6QUZ - chains A and B of the 3 polymer chains in the assembly; structure by X-ray diffraction, 3.21 A resolution.

== Chain A ==
Protein: ABC transporter, ATP-binding protein
Source organism: Thermotoga maritima (strain ATCC 43589 / MSB8 / DSM 3109 / JCM 10099)
Notes: fragment: ABC transporter
UniProt: Q9WYC3 (Q9WYC3_THEMA); residues 2-577 here = UniProt positions 2-577
Chain sequence (587 residues; numbered -9 to 577; the number before each row is that of its first residue; numbers below 1 keep their minus sign (Gly-9 is residue -9)):
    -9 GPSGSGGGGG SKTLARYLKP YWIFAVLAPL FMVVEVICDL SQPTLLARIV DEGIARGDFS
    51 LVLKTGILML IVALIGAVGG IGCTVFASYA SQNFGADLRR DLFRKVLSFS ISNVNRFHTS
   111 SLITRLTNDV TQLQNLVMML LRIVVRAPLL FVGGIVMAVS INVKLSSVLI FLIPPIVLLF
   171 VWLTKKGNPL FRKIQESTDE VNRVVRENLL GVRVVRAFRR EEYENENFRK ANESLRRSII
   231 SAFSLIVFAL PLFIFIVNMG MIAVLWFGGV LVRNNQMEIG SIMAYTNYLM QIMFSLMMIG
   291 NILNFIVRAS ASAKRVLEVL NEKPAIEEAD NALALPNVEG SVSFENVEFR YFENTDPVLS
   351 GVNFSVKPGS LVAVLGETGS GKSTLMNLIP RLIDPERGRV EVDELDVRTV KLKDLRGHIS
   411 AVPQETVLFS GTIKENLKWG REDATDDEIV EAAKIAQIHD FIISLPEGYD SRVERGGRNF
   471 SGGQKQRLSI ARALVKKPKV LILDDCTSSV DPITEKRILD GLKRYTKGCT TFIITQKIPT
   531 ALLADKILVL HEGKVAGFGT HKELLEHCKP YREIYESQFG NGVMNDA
Unresolved in the structure: -9 to 1, 570-577
Differences from the reference sequence: expression tag (-9 to 1)
Ion coordination: Mg2+: Ser373, Gln414 (together with ATP-gamma-S)
Ligand contacts:
  - ATP-gamma-S (AGS; phosphothiophosphoric acid-adenylate ester), molecule 1: Tyr341, Phe342, Val348, Glu367, Thr368, Gly369, Ser370, Gly371, Lys372, Ser373, Thr374, Gln414, Gln526
  - ATP-gamma-S (AGS), molecule 2: Phe451, Arg468, Asn469, Phe470, Ser471, Gly472, Gly473, Gln474, Ser499
What the authors report for this chain:
  - conformationally variable residues: Asp41
  - mutagenesis - D41A: decreased catalytic activity

== Chain B ==
Protein: Uncharacterized ABC transporter ATP-binding protein TM_0288
Source organism: Thermotoga maritima (strain ATCC 43589 / MSB8 / DSM 3109 / JCM 10099)
Notes: fragment: ABC transporter
UniProt: Q9WYC4 (Y288_THEMA); residues 1-598 here = UniProt positions 1-598
Chain sequence (599 residues; each row starts with the number of its first residue):
     1 MPEIRRRPHG PILEKPALKN PTATLRRLLG YLRPHTFTLI MVFVFVTVSS ILGVLSPYLI
    61 GKTIDVVFVP RRFDLLPRYM LILGTIYALT SLLFWLQGKI MLTLSQDVVF RLRKELFEKL
   121 QRVPVGFFDR TPHGDIISRV INDVDNINNV LGNSIIQFFS GIVTLAGAVI MMFRVNVILS
   181 LVTLSIVPLT VLITQIVSSQ TRKYFYENQR VLGQLNGIIE EDISGLTVIK LFTREEKEME
   241 KFDRVNESLR KVGTKAQIFS GVLPPLMNMV NNLGFALISG FGGWLALKDI ITVGTIATFI
   301 GYSRQFTRPL NELSNQFNMI QMALASAERI FEILDLEEEK DDPDAVELRE VRGEIEFKNV
   361 WFSYDKKKPV LKDITFHIKP GQKVALVGPT GSGKTTIVNL LMRFYDVDRG QILVDGIDIR
   421 KIKRSSLRSS IGIVLQDTIL FSTTVKENLK YGNPGATDEE IKEAAKLTHS DHFIKHLPEG
   481 YETVLTDNGE DLSQGQRQLL AITRAFLANP KILILDAATS NVDTKTEKSI QAAMWKLMEG
   541 KTSIIIAHRL NTIKNADLII VLRDGEIVEM GKHDELIQKR GFYYELFTSQ YGLVVEKEA
Unresolved in the structure: 1-21, 592-599
Differences from the reference sequence: engineered mutation Ala517 (Glu in Q9WYC4); expression tag (599)
Ion coordination: Mg2+: Thr395, Gln436 (together with ATP-gamma-S)
Ligand contacts:
  - ATP-gamma-S (AGS; phosphothiophosphoric acid-adenylate ester), molecule 1: Asp129, Tyr364, Val370, Pro389, Thr390, Gly391, Ser392, Gly393, Lys394, Thr395, Thr396, Tyr405, Gln436, His548
  - ATP-gamma-S (AGS), molecule 2: Glu490, Asp491, Leu492, Ser493, Gln494, Gly495, Gln496, Asn521
UniProt features mapped onto this chain:
  - binding site (ATP): Gly388 to Thr395
What the authors report for this chain:
  - catalytic residues: His548
  - conformationally variable residues: Asp65, His548
  - mutagenesis - E517A: abolished catalytic activity
  - mutagenesis - D65A: decreased catalytic activity

== Interface between chain A and chain B ==
Residue-residue contacts (270):
  Asp29(A) - Asn268(B)
  Gln32(A) - Asn272(B)  hydrogen bond
  Gln32(A) - Phe275(B)
  Gln32(A) - Arg304(B)
  Pro33(A) - Arg304(B)
  Leu36(A) - Phe275(B)  hydrophobic
  Leu36(A) - Ile300(B)  hydrophobic
  Leu36(A) - Arg304(B)
  Val40(A) - Ser279(B)
  Val40(A) - Ile296(B)  hydrophobic
  Ile44(A) - Ser279(B)
  Ile44(A) - Gly283(B)
  Ile44(A) - Ile296(B)  hydrophobic
  Ala45(A) - Val293(B)  hydrophobic
  Met59(A) - Asn272(B)
  Leu60(A) - Met269(B)
  Leu60(A) - Leu273(B)  hydrophobic
  Ala63(A) - Met269(B)
  Ala63(A) - Asn272(B)
  Leu64(A) - Met269(B)
  Ala67(A) - Pro265(B)
  Gly70(A) - Pro265(B)
  Ile71(A) - Val262(B)  hydrophobic
  Ile71(A) - Pro265(B)  hydrophobic
  Thr74(A) - Ile258(B)
  Thr74(A) - Gly261(B)
  Val75(A) - Ile258(B)  hydrophobic
  Ser78(A) - Thr254(B)
  Ser78(A) - Gln257(B)
  Ser78(A) - Ile258(B)
  Ser81(A) - Gln257(B)
  Gln82(A) - Leu249(B)
  Gln82(A) - Arg250(B)
  Gln82(A) - Gly253(B)
  Gln82(A) - Thr254(B)
  Asn83(A) - Arg250(B)
  Ala86(A) - Asn246(B)  hydrogen bond (backbone-side chain)
  Ala86(A) - Arg250(B)
  Arg89(A) - Phe242(B)
  Arg89(A) - Asn246(B)  hydrogen bond
  Arg89(A) - Leu249(B)
  Arg90(A) - Met239(B)
  Arg90(A) - Phe242(B)
  Arg90(A) - Asp243(B)  salt bridge
  Arg90(A) - Asn246(B)
  Phe93(A) - Ile219(B)  hydrophobic
  Phe93(A) - Asp222(B)
  Phe93(A) - Glu238(B)
  Phe93(A) - Met239(B)  hydrophobic
  Phe93(A) - Phe242(B)  hydrophobic
  Arg94(A) - Met239(B)
  Val96(A) - Ile223(B)  hydrophobic
  Val96(A) - Leu226(B)
  Leu97(A) - Leu226(B)  hydrophobic
  Leu97(A) - Ile229(B)  hydrophobic
  Leu97(A) - Lys230(B)
  Leu97(A) - Glu235(B)
  Leu97(A) - Met239(B)  hydrophobic
  Ser98(A) - Lys230(B)  hydrogen bond (backbone-side chain)
  Phe99(A) - Leu226(B)
  Val104(A) - Ile223(B)  hydrophobic
  Asn105(A) - Thr486(B)
  Thr109(A) - Ile223(B)
  Thr109(A) - Asp487(B)
  Ile113(A) - Asn216(B)
  Leu116(A) - Ile219(B)  hydrophobic
  Thr117(A) - Asn216(B)
  Asn118(A) - Ile141(B)
  Asn118(A) - Asn142(B)
  Met128(A) - Gln257(B)
  Val191(A) - Ile141(B)  hydrophobic
  Asn192(A) - Ile137(B)
  Asn192(A) - Ile141(B)
  Val194(A) - Phe117(B)  hydrophobic
  Val195(A) - Ile137(B)  hydrophobic
  Arg196(A) - Ser224(B)  hydrogen bond
  Arg196(A) - Asp487(B)  salt bridge
  Glu197(A) - Phe441(B)
  Glu197(A) - Ser442(B)  hydrogen bond (side chain-backbone)
  Glu197(A) - Asp487(B)
  Asn198(A) - Phe117(B)
  Asn198(A) - Gln121(B)
  Leu199(A) - Phe128(B)  hydrophobic
  Leu199(A) - His133(B)
  Leu199(A) - Ile136(B)  hydrophobic
  Leu199(A) - Ile137(B)  hydrophobic
  Leu200(A) - His133(B)
  Leu200(A) - Glu220(B)
  Leu200(A) - Ile439(B)
  Gly201(A) - Ile439(B)
  Val202(A) - Phe128(B)  hydrophobic
  Arg203(A) - Val125(B)
  Arg203(A) - Asp129(B)  salt bridge
  Arg203(A) - Asn399(B)
  Arg203(A) - Phe404(B)
  Arg203(A) - Tyr405(B)  hydrogen bond
  Val204(A) - Ile439(B)  hydrophobic
  Val204(A) - Phe441(B)  hydrophobic
  Val204(A) - Tyr451(B)
  Val204(A) - Arg504(B)
  Val205(A) - Gln121(B)
  Val205(A) - Tyr451(B)
  Arg206(A) - Leu120(B)  hydrogen bond (side chain-backbone)
  Arg206(A) - Gln121(B)  hydrogen bond (side chain-backbone)
  Arg206(A) - Val123(B)  hydrogen bond (side chain-backbone)
  Arg206(A) - Val125(B)
  Arg206(A) - Phe128(B)
  Arg206(A) - Glu339(B)  salt bridge
  Arg206(A) - Arg428(B)
  Ala207(A) - Arg428(B)
  Ala207(A) - Ile433(B)  hydrophobic
  Phe208(A) - Tyr451(B)  hydrophobic
  Phe208(A) - Gly452(B)
  Phe208(A) - Arg504(B)
  Phe208(A) - Ala508(B)  hydrophobic
  Arg209(A) - Ser425(B)
  Arg209(A) - Arg428(B)  hydrogen bond (side chain-backbone)
  Arg209(A) - Ser429(B)
  Arg209(A) - Gly452(B)  hydrogen bond (side chain-backbone)
  Arg210(A) - Lys450(B)
  Arg210(A) - Tyr451(B)
  Arg210(A) - Gly452(B)
  Arg210(A) - Pro454(B)
  Glu211(A) - Gln121(B)  hydrogen bond (backbone-side chain)
  Tyr213(A) - Glu447(B)
  Glu214(A) - Phe117(B)
  Glu214(A) - Gln121(B)
  Glu214(A) - Tyr451(B)
  Asn215(A) - Phe117(B)
  Asn215(A) - Glu118(B)
  Asn215(A) - Gln121(B)
  Phe218(A) - Arg113(B)
  Phe218(A) - Phe117(B)  hydrophobic
  Arg219(A) - Phe110(B)
  Arg219(A) - Lys114(B)
  Asn222(A) - Phe110(B)  hydrogen bond (side chain-backbone)
  Asn222(A) - Arg113(B)
  Asn222(A) - Lys114(B)
  Glu223(A) - Phe110(B)
  Leu225(A) - Arg113(B)
  Arg226(A) - Thr103(B)
  Arg226(A) - Asp107(B)  salt bridge
  Arg226(A) - Phe110(B)
  Ile229(A) - Gln106(B)
  Ile230(A) - Leu102(B)
  Ile230(A) - Gln106(B)
  Phe233(A) - Leu102(B)
  Ser234(A) - Lys99(B)
  Ser234(A) - Leu102(B)
  Val237(A) - Trp95(B)
  Val237(A) - Lys99(B)
  Phe238(A) - Trp95(B)
  Pro241(A) - Ser91(B)  hydrogen bond (backbone-side chain)
  Pro241(A) - Trp95(B)
  Phe245(A) - Tyr87(B)
  Phe245(A) - Ala88(B)  hydrophobic
  Phe245(A) - Ser91(B)
  Asn248(A) - Tyr87(B)
  Ile252(A) - Met80(B)  hydrophobic
  Ile252(A) - Gly84(B)
  Ile252(A) - Tyr87(B)  hydrophobic
  Leu255(A) - Phe68(B)
  Leu255(A) - Leu83(B)  hydrophobic
  Trp256(A) - Leu76(B)  hydrophobic
  Trp256(A) - Met80(B)  hydrophobic
  Gly259(A) - Phe68(B)
  Gly259(A) - Phe73(B)
  Val262(A) - Arg71(B)  hydrogen bond (backbone-side chain)
  Val262(A) - Phe73(B)  hydrophobic
  Arg263(A) - Phe73(B)
  Ile269(A) - Phe68(B)
  Ile269(A) - Arg71(B)
  Ile272(A) - Ile64(B)  hydrophobic
  Ile272(A) - Phe68(B)  hydrophobic
  Met273(A) - Ile64(B)  hydrophobic
  Thr276(A) - Ile60(B)
  Asn344(A) - Pro478(B)
  Asp346(A) - His476(B)  salt bridge
  Glu367(A) - Asp523(B)
  Glu367(A) - Lys525(B)  salt bridge
  Thr368(A) - Ser493(B)
  Thr368(A) - Gly495(B)
  Thr368(A) - Gln496(B)
  Thr368(A) - Asn521(B)  hydrogen bond (side chain-backbone)
  Thr368(A) - Val522(B)
  Thr368(A) - Asp523(B)  hydrogen bond (backbone-side chain)
  Gly369(A) - Ser493(B)
  Gly369(A) - Gln496(B)
  Pro380(A) - Leu231(B)  hydrophobic
  Leu382(A) - Thr227(B)
  Leu382(A) - Leu231(B)  hydrophobic
  Arg406(A) - Lys230(B)
  Arg406(A) - Leu231(B)
  Arg406(A) - Thr233(B)
  Ala411(A) - Phe232(B)
  Gln414(A) - Gln494(B)
  Gln414(A) - Asn521(B)  hydrogen bond
  Glu415(A) - Thr438(B)
  Glu415(A) - Glu490(B)
  Glu415(A) - Gln494(B)  hydrogen bond
  Glu415(A) - Arg497(B)  salt bridge
  Phe419(A) - Glu221(B)
  Phe419(A) - Gly225(B)
  Phe419(A) - Val228(B)  hydrophobic
  Ser420(A) - Glu221(B)  hydrogen bond
  Trp429(A) - Val228(B)
  Trp429(A) - Ile229(B)  hydrophobic
  Trp429(A) - Phe232(B)
  Trp429(A) - Arg234(B)
  Trp429(A) - Glu238(B)
  Gly430(A) - Phe232(B)
  Glu432(A) - Arg234(B)  salt bridge
  Glu432(A) - Lys237(B)
  Glu464(A) - Asp129(B)
  Glu464(A) - Arg130(B)
  Arg465(A) - His133(B)
  Arg465(A) - Glu220(B)  salt bridge
  Arg465(A) - Glu221(B)
  Arg465(A) - Ser224(B)  hydrogen bond
  Gly466(A) - Glu221(B)
  Arg468(A) - Asp437(B)  salt bridge
  Ser471(A) - Gly391(B)
  Gly472(A) - Gln436(B)  hydrogen bond (backbone-side chain)
  Gly473(A) - Thr390(B)
  Gln474(A) - Thr390(B)
  Gln474(A) - Gly391(B)
  Lys475(A) - Asp437(B)  salt bridge
  Arg477(A) - Thr390(B)
  Arg482(A) - Val228(B)
  Arg482(A) - Phe232(B)
  Ala483(A) - Phe232(B)  hydrophobic
  Lys486(A) - Leu231(B)  hydrogen bond (side chain-backbone)
  Lys486(A) - Phe232(B)
  Asp495(A) - Ser520(B)
  Asp495(A) - Asn521(B)
  Ser498(A) - Ser520(B)
  Ser499(A) - Thr390(B)  hydrogen bond (backbone-side chain)
  Ser499(A) - Gln436(B)  hydrogen bond
  Ser499(A) - His548(B)  hydrogen bond (backbone-side chain)
  Val500(A) - Thr390(B)
  Val500(A) - His548(B)
  Asp501(A) - Gly388(B)
  Asp501(A) - Pro389(B)
  Asp501(A) - Thr390(B)  hydrogen bond (side chain-backbone)
  Asp501(A) - His548(B)
  Asp501(A) - Leu586(B)
  Pro502(A) - His548(B)
  Pro502(A) - Leu550(B)  hydrophobic
  Pro502(A) - Leu586(B)
  Pro502(A) - Ser589(B)
  Pro502(A) - Gln590(B)
  Ile503(A) - Phe582(B)  hydrophobic
  Ile503(A) - Glu585(B)
  Ile503(A) - Leu586(B)  hydrophobic
  Ile503(A) - Ser589(B)
  Gln526(A) - Asn521(B)  hydrogen bond (side chain-backbone)
  Gln526(A) - Val522(B)
  Gln526(A) - Asp523(B)
  Gln526(A) - Thr524(B)
  Gln526(A) - Arg549(B)
  Pro529(A) - Gln590(B)
  His541(A) - Lys525(B)
  Glu563(A) - Lys525(B)  salt bridge
  Ile564(A) - Thr524(B)
  Glu566(A) - Lys528(B)
  Ser567(A) - Thr524(B)  hydrogen bond
  Ser567(A) - Lys525(B)  hydrogen bond (side chain-backbone)
  Ser567(A) - Lys528(B)
  Gln568(A) - Thr524(B)  hydrogen bond
  Phe569(A) - Tyr591(B)  hydrophobic
Interface residues without a listed pair, chain A (149 interface residues in all): Glu25, Ile39, Tyr79, Ile101, Leu112, Thr188, Ile244, Met251, Gly258, Thr345, Gly366, Lys403, Gly407, Ile409, Val417, Leu418, Glu425, Lys428, Lys527
Interface residues without a listed pair, chain B (149 interface residues in all): Thr63, Val69, Pro77, Phe94, Gly98, Arg122, Pro124, Val140, Leu215, Ile218, Lys241, Ala276, Ala297, Met402, Ile431, Leu435, Leu440, Leu499, Ala505

== Overview ==
The chain A/chain B interface involves 149 residues from each chain; the contacts include 32 hydrogen bonds
and 13 salt bridges. Polar contacts include Arg90(A)-Asp243(B), Arg196(A)-Asp487(B) and Arg203(A)-Asp129(B).
ATP-gamma-S is bound between chain A and chain B. The paper reports the catalytic residue His548(B); D41A of
chain A reduces catalytic activity; 3 substitutions were tested in all.
Here chain A is ABC transporter, ATP-binding protein and chain B is Uncharacterized ABC transporter
ATP-binding protein TM_0288, both from Thermotoga maritima (strain ATCC 43589 / MSB8 / DSM 3109 / JCM 10099).
Entry 6QUZ (Structure of ATPgS-bound outward-facing TM287/288 in complex with sybody Sb_TM35) was determined
by X-ray diffraction, deposited together with 6QV0, 6QV1 and 6QV2.
